1O8A - chain A; structure by X-ray diffraction, 2.00 A resolution.

== Chain A ==
Protein: Angiotensin converting enzyme
Organism: Homo sapiens
Notes: EC 3.4.15.1
Reference sequence: P22966 (ACET_HUMAN); residues 37-625 here correspond to UniProt positions 68-656 (UniProt number = residue number + 31)
Amino-acid sequence (589 residues; numbered 37 to 625; the number before each row is that of its first residue):
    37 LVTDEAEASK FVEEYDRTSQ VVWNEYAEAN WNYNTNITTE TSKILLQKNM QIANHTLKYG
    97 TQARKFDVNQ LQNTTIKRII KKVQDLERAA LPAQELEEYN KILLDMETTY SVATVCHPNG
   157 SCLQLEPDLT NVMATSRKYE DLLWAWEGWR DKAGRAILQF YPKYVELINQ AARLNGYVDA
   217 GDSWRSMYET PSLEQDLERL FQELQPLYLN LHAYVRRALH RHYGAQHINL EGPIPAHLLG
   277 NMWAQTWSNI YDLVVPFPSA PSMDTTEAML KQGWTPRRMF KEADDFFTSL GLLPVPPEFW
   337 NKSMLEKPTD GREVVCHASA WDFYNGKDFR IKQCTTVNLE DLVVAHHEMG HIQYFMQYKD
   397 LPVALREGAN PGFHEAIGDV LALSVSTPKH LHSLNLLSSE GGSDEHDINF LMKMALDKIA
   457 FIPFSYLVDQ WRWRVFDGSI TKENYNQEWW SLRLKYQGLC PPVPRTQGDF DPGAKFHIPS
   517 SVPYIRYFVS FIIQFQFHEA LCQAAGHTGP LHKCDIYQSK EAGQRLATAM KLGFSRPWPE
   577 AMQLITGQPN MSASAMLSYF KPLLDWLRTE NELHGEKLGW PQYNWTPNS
Disordered / not traced: 37-39, 435-438, 619-625
Cystine bridges: Cys152-Cys158, Cys352-Cys370, Cys538-Cys550
Covalently attached groups: N-acetylglucosamine (NAG) linked to Asn72, Asn90, Asn109, Asn155, Asn337, Asn586
Ion coordination: Zn2+: His383, His387, Glu411 (together with acetate ion)
Small-molecule neighbours: N-carboxyalanine (NXA): Gln281, His353, Ala354, His383, Glu384, Phe457, Lys511, His513, Tyr520, Tyr523

== Summary ==
Chain A binds N-carboxyalanine. Covalently linked N-acetylglucosamine: at Asn72, Asn90, Asn109, Asn155, Asn337
and Asn586. His383, His387 and Glu411 form the Zn2+ site.
Chain A is Angiotensin converting enzyme (Homo sapiens); the structure, Crystal Structure of Human Angiotensin
Converting Enzyme (Native), was determined by X-ray diffraction together with 1O86 from the same study.
